Entry 8WD9 (electron microscopy, 3.35 A resolution); this record covers chains B and D of the 4 polymer chains in the assembly.

== Chain B ==
Name: Probable dipeptide-transport integral membrane protein ABC transporter DppB
Source organism: Mycobacterium tuberculosis (strain ATCC 25618 / H37Rv)
UniProt: I6YGV9 (I6YGV9_MYCTU); residues 1-308 here = UniProt positions 1-308
Chain sequence (308 residues; numbered 1 to 308; the number before each row is that of its first residue):
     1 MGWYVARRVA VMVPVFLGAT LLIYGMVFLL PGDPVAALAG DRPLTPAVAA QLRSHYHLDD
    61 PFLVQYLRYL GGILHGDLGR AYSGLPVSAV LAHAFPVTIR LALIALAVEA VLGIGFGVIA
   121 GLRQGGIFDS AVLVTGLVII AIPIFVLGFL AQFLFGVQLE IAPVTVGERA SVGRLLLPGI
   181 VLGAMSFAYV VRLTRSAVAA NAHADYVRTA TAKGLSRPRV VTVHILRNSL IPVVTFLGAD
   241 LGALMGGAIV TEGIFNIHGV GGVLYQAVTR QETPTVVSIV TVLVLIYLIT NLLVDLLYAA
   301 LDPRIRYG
Ligand contacts: 9XX ((2S)-1-(hexadecanoyloxy)propan-2-yl (10S)-10-methyloctadecanoate): Arg-100, Leu-103, Ile-104, Ala-107, Ser-171, Val-172

== Chain D ==
Name: Probable dipeptide-transport ATP-binding protein ABC transporter DppD
Source organism: Mycobacterium tuberculosis (strain ATCC 25618 / H37Rv)
UniProt: I6Y482 (I6Y482_MYCTU); numbering as in UniProt (aligned over 1-548)
Chain sequence (548 residues; row label = number of the first residue in the row):
     1 MSVPAAPLLS VEGLEVTFGT DAPAVCGVDL AVRSGQTVAV VGESGSGKST TAAAILGLLP
    61 AGGRITAGRV VFDGRDITGA DAKRLRSIRG REIGYVPQDP MTNLNPVWKV GFQVTEALRA
   121 NTDGRAARRR AVELLAEAGL PDPAKQAGRY PHQLSGGMCQ RALIAIGLAG RPRLLIADEP
   181 TSALDVTVQR QVLDHLQGLT DELGTALLLI THDLALAAQR AEAVVVVRRG VVVESGAAQS
   241 ILQSPQHEYT RRLVAAAPSL TARSRRPPES RSRATTQAGD ILVVSELTKI YRESRGAPWR
   301 RVESRAVDGV SFRLPRASTL AIVGESGSGK STLARMVLGL LQPTSGTVVF DGTYDVGALA
   361 RDQVLAFRRR VQPVFQNPYS SLDPMYSVFR AIEEPLRVHH VGDRRQRQRA VRELVDQVAL
   421 PSSILGRRPR ELSGGQRQRV AIARALALRP EVLVCDEAVS ALDVLVQAQI LDLLADLQAD
   481 LGLTYLFISH DLAVIRQIAD DVLVMRAGRV VEHASTEEVF SRPRHEYTRQ LLQAIPGAPS
   541 APRKVGNL
Disordered / not traced: 1-4, 261-278, 540-548

== Chain B / chain D interface ==
Pairs across the interface - 42 pairs, chain B then chain D:
  Trp-3(B) with Ala-297(D), hydrophobic; Pro-298(D); Trp-299(D), hydrophobic
  Arg-7(B) with Gly-296(D), hydrogen bond (side chain-backbone)
  Asp-205(B) with Thr-102(D); Asn-103(D)
  Tyr-206(B) with Thr-102(D); Leu-104(D); Asn-105(D); Pro-106(D)
  Arg-208(B) with Tyr-95(D), hydrogen bond; Asn-103(D)
  Thr-209(B) with Pro-97(D); Asn-103(D)
  Thr-211(B) with Leu-58(D); Arg-89(D)
  Ala-212(B) with Leu-58(D), hydrophobic; Tyr-95(D), hydrophobic
  Lys-213(B) with Gln-113(D), hydrogen bond (side chain-backbone); Glu-116(D), salt bridge; Ala-117(D)
  Gly-214(B) with Arg-86(D), hydrogen bond (backbone-side chain); Arg-89(D); Arg-119(D)
  Leu-215(B) with Arg-86(D); Glu-116(D)
  Ser-216(B) with Arg-86(D), hydrogen bond
  Arg-219(B) with Glu-116(D), salt bridge
  Val-223(B) with Trp-108(D)
  His-224(B) with Asn-105(D), hydrogen bond; Glu-116(D), salt bridge
  Arg-227(B) with Val-107(D); Trp-108(D)
  Asn-228(B) with Asn-105(D); Val-107(D)
  Pro-303(B) with Val-107(D); Tyr-150(D), hydrophobic; His-152(D), hydrogen bond (backbone-side chain)
  Arg-304(B) with Pro-106(D); Val-107(D); His-152(D)
  Gly-308(B) with Gly-296(D)
Also at the interface, not in a pair above, chain B (22 interface residues in all): His-203, Arg-306
Also at the interface, not in a pair above, chain D (28 interface residues in all): Ala-61, Gly-90, Phe-112, Leu-163, Ile-166, Arg-295

== Summary ==
22 residues of chain B and 28 residues of chain D are in contact; the contacts include 7 hydrogen bonds and 3
salt bridges. Polar pairs include Lys-213(B)/Glu-116(D), Arg-219(B)/Glu-116(D) and His-224(B)/Glu-116(D).
Chain B binds compound 9XX.
Chain B is Probable dipeptide-transport integral membrane protein ABC transporter DppB and chain D is Probable
dipeptide-transport ATP-binding protein ABC transporter DppD, both from Mycobacterium tuberculosis (strain
ATCC 25618 / H37Rv); the structure, Cryo-EM structure of Mycobacterium tuberculosis DppABCD in apo form, was
determined by electron microscopy.
